PDB entry 9G9L | electron microscopy, 4.63 A resolution (low resolution: residue-level contacts below are approximate; hydrogen-bond / salt-bridge calls are withheld) | chains B and D of the 7 polymer chains in the assembly

# Chain B
Molecule: X-ray repair cross-complementing protein 6
Organism: Homo sapiens
Notes: EC 3.6.4.-, 4.2.99.-
UniProtKB: P12956 (XRCC6_HUMAN); residues 1-609 here = UniProt positions 1-609
Amino-acid sequence (609 residues; numbered 1 to 609; the number before each row is that of its first residue):
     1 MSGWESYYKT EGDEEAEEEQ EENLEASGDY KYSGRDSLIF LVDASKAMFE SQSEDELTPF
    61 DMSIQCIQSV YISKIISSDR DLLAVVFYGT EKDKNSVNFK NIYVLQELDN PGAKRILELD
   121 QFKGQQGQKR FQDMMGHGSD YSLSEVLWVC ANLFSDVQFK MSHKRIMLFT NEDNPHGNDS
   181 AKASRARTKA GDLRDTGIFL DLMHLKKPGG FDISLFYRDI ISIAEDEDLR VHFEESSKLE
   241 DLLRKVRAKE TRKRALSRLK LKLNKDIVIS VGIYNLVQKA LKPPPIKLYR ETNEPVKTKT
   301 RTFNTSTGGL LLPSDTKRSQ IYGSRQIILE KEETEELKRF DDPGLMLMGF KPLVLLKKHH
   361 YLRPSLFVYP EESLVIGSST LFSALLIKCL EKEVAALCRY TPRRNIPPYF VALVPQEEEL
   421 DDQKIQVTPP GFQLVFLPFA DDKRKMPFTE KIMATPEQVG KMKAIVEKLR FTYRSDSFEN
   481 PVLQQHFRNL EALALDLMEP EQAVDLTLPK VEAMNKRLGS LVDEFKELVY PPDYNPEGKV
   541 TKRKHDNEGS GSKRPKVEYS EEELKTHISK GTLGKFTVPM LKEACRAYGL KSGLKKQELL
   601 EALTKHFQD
Not modelled in the structure: 1-31, 222-236, 535-609
UniProt features mapped onto this chain:
  - region: Val578 to Glu583 (Interaction with BAX)
  - active site: Lys31 (Schiff-base intermediate with DNA)
  - modified residue: Ser2 (N-acetylserine), Ser6 (Phosphoserine), Ser27 (Phosphoserine), Lys31 (N6-acetyllysine), Ser51 (Phosphoserine), Ser306 (Phosphoserine), Lys317 (N6-acetyllysine), Lys331 (N6-acetyllysine), Lys338 (N6-acetyllysine), Thr455 (Phosphothreonine), Lys461 (N6-acetyllysine), Ser477 (Phosphoserine), Ser520 (Phosphoserine), Lys539 (N6-acetyllysine), Lys542 (N6-acetyllysine), Lys544 (N6-acetyllysine), Ser550 (Phosphoserine), Lys553 (N6-acetyllysine), Lys556 (N6-acetyllysine), Ser560 (Phosphoserine) and 1 more in UniProt
  - cross-link (Glycyl lysine isopeptide (Lys-Gly)): Lys287 (interchain with G-Cter in SUMO2), Lys317 (interchain with G-Cter in SUMO2), Lys556 (interchain with G-Cter in SUMO2)
  - mutagenesis: Lys31 (K31A: Diminishes the ability to form a Schiff base. Abolishes adduct formation; when associated with A-160 and A-164), Lys160 (K160A: Abolishes adduct formation; when associated with A-31 and A-160), Lys164 (K164A: Abolishes adduct formation; when associated with A-31 and A-164), Lys539 (K539Q: Complete loss of suppression of BAX-induced apoptosis; K539R: No effect on suppression of BAX-induced apoptosis), Lys542 (K542Q: Complete loss of suppression of BAX-induced apoptosis; K542R: No effect on suppression of BAX-induced apoptosis), Lys544 (K544R: No effect on suppression of BAX-induced apoptosis), Lys553 (K553Q: Partial loss of suppression of BAX-induced apoptosis; K553R: No effect on suppression of BAX-induced apoptosis), Lys556 (K556R: No effect on suppression of BAX-induced apoptosis), Lys570 (K570R: Loss of methylation; loss of anti-apoptotic activity; no effect on XRCC5 stabilization)

# Chain D
Molecule: 24-nt DNA strand
Sequence (24 nucleotides; row label = number of the first residue in the row):
    20 TAATAAACTA AAAACTATTA TTAT

# Chain B / chain D interface
Pairs across the interface (12):
  Tyr32(B) - DT35(D)
  Ser33(B) - DT35(D)
  Lys160(B) - DA36(D)
  Arg254(B) - DC34(D)
  Ala255(B) - DC34(D)
  Leu256(B) - DC34(D)
  Ser257(B) - DA33(D)
  Ser257(B) - DC34(D)
  Arg403(B) - DA31(D)
  Arg403(B) - DA32(D)
  Arg404(B) - DA31(D)
  Arg404(B) - DA32(D)

# Summary
9 residues of chain B and 6 residues of chain D are in contact. From UniProt: active-site residue Lys31(B) and
9 mutagenesis sites on chain B.
Chain B is X-ray repair cross-complementing protein 6 (Homo sapiens) and chain D is a 24-nt DNA strand; the
structure, DNA-PK + Polymerase lambda, was determined by electron microscopy.
